7USO - chains C and D of the 6 polymer chains in the assembly; structure by X-ray diffraction, 2.30 A resolution.

[Chain C]
Protein: Caspase-3 subunit p17
Source organism: Homo sapiens
Notes: EC 3.4.22.56
UniProtKB: P42574 (CASP3_HUMAN); numbering as in UniProt (aligned over 29-175)
Sequence (147 residues; numbered 29 to 175; the number before each row is that of its first residue):
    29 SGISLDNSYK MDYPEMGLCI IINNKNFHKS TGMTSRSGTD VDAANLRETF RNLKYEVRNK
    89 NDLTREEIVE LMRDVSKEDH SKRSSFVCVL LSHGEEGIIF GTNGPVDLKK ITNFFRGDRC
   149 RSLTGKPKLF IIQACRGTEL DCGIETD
Not modelled in the structure: 29-33, 175
Swiss-Prot annotation at these positions:
  - active site: H121, C163
  - modified residue: C163 (S-nitrosocysteine)

[Chain D]
Protein: Caspase-3 subunit p12
Source organism: Homo sapiens
UniProtKB: P42574 (CASP3_HUMAN); residues 176-277 here = UniProt positions 176-277
Sequence (102 residues; each row starts with the number of its first residue):
   176 SGVDDDMACH KIPVEADFLY AYSTAPGYYS WRNSKDGSWF IQSLCAMLKQ YADKLEFMHI
   236 LTRVNRKVAT EFESFSFDAT FHAKKQIPCI VSMLTKELYF YH
Not modelled in the structure: 176-184, 277
Swiss-Prot annotation at these positions:
  - modified residue: R207 (Microbial infection: ADP-riboxanated arginine)

[How chain C and chain D interact]
Pairs across the interface - 101 pairs, chain C then chain D:
  D34(C) - K271(D)  hydrogen bond (backbone-side chain)
  N35(C) - K271(D)
  N35(C) - E272(D)  hydrogen bond (backbone-backbone)
  S36(C) - K271(D)
  S36(C) - E272(D)
  S36(C) - Y274(D)
  Y37(C) - D192(D)  hydrogen bond
  Y37(C) - L269(D)
  Y37(C) - T270(D)  hydrogen bond (side chain-backbone)
  Y37(C) - K271(D)
  Y37(C) - E272(D)  hydrogen bond (backbone-backbone)
  Y37(C) - L273(D)  hydrophobic
  M39(C) - L273(D)  hydrophobic
  M39(C) - Y274(D)
  M44(C) - F275(D)  hydrophobic
  R64(C) - R207(D)
  S65(C) - R207(D)  hydrogen bond (backbone-side chain)
  S65(C) - N208(D)
  S65(C) - S209(D)
  G66(C) - S209(D)  hydrogen bond (backbone-backbone)
  G66(C) - G212(D)
  V69(C) - K210(D)
  V69(C) - D211(D)
  D70(C) - G212(D)
  D70(C) - S213(D)  hydrogen bond
  D70(C) - I216(D)
  N73(C) - C220(D)  hydrogen bond
  L74(C) - I216(D)  hydrophobic
  L74(C) - C220(D)
  T77(C) - C220(D)  hydrogen bond
  T77(C) - L223(D)
  N80(C) - K224(D)  hydrogen bond
  L81(C) - A227(D)  hydrophobic
  Y83(C) - F275(D)
  L119(C) - I216(D)  hydrophobic
  E124(C) - P201(D)
  E124(C) - G202(D)
  K137(C) - E190(D)  salt bridge
  T140(C) - F193(D)
  T140(C) - Y195(D)
  F143(C) - F193(D)
  R144(C) - V189(D)
  R144(C) - F193(D)
  G145(C) - V189(D)  hydrogen bond (backbone-backbone)
  D146(C) - V189(D)
  T152(C) - I187(D)
  G153(C) - D192(D)
  K154(C) - D192(D)
  P155(C) - D192(D)
  P155(C) - L273(D)  hydrophobic
  K156(C) - A191(D)
  K156(C) - D192(D)  hydrogen bond (backbone-backbone)
  K156(C) - F193(D)
  K156(C) - L194(D)  hydrogen bond (backbone-backbone)
  L157(C) - L194(D)
  L157(C) - F232(D)  hydrophobic
  L157(C) - L273(D)  hydrophobic
  F158(C) - F193(D)  hydrophobic
  F158(C) - L194(D)  hydrogen bond (backbone-backbone)
  F158(C) - Y195(D)
  F158(C) - A196(D)  hydrogen bond (backbone-backbone)
  I159(C) - A196(D)
  I159(C) - F215(D)  hydrophobic
  I159(C) - L219(D)  hydrophobic
  I160(C) - A196(D)  hydrogen bond (backbone-backbone)
  I160(C) - Y197(D)
  I160(C) - S198(D)  hydrogen bond (backbone-backbone)
  Q161(C) - S198(D)
  Q161(C) - S205(D)  hydrogen bond
  Q161(C) - S213(D)  hydrogen bond
  Q161(C) - F215(D)
  A162(C) - S198(D)
  A162(C) - S205(D)
  C163(C) - Y203(D)
  C163(C) - Y204(D)  hydrophobic
  C163(C) - S205(D)  hydrogen bond (side chain-backbone)
  R164(C) - Y197(D)
  R164(C) - T199(D)  hydrogen bond (side chain-backbone)
  R164(C) - A200(D)
  R164(C) - P201(D)
  R164(C) - G202(D)  hydrogen bond (backbone-backbone)
  R164(C) - Y203(D)  hydrogen bond (backbone-backbone)
  R164(C) - C264(D)
  G165(C) - G202(D)
  G165(C) - Y203(D)
  G165(C) - Y204(D)
  T166(C) - G202(D)  hydrogen bond (backbone-backbone)
  T166(C) - Y204(D)
  E167(C) - G202(D)  hydrogen bond (backbone-backbone)
  E167(C) - Y203(D)  hydrogen bond
  E167(C) - Y204(D)  hydrogen bond (backbone-backbone)
  L168(C) - Y203(D)
  L168(C) - Y204(D)  hydrophobic
  L168(C) - W206(D)  hydrophobic
  L168(C) - T255(D)
  L168(C) - K259(D)
  D169(C) - Y203(D)
  D169(C) - K259(D)
  D169(C) - K260(D)  hydrogen bond (backbone-backbone)
  C170(C) - K259(D)  hydrogen bond
  G171(C) - K260(D)
Also at the interface, not in a pair above, chain C (51 interface residues in all): S63, T67, E76, F78, L136, N141
Also at the interface, not in a pair above, chain D (48 interface residues in all): Q217, F256, A258

[In short]
51 residues of chain C face 48 of chain D across their interface, with 30 hydrogen bonds and 1 salt bridge.
Polar pairs include K137(C)-E190(D), D34(C)-K271(D) and Y37(C)-D192(D). From UniProt: active-site residues
H121(C) and C163(C) on chain C.
Here chain C is Caspase-3 subunit p17 and chain D is Caspase-3 subunit p12, both from Homo sapiens. Entry 7USO
(Crystal Structure of Caspase-3 with Peptide Inhibitor AcITVKD-CHO) was determined by X-ray diffraction,
deposited together with 7RNA, 7RNG, 7USP and 7USQ.
